9EOA - chains A and C of the 7 polymer chains in the assembly; structure by electron microscopy, 3.27 A resolution.

# Chain A
Molecule: Fanconi-associated nuclease 1
Organism: Homo sapiens
Notes: EC 3.1.21.-, 3.1.4.1
Reference sequence: Q9Y2M0 (FAN1_HUMAN); residues 372-1007 here = UniProt positions 372-1007
Amino-acid sequence (636 residues; each row starts with the number of its first residue):
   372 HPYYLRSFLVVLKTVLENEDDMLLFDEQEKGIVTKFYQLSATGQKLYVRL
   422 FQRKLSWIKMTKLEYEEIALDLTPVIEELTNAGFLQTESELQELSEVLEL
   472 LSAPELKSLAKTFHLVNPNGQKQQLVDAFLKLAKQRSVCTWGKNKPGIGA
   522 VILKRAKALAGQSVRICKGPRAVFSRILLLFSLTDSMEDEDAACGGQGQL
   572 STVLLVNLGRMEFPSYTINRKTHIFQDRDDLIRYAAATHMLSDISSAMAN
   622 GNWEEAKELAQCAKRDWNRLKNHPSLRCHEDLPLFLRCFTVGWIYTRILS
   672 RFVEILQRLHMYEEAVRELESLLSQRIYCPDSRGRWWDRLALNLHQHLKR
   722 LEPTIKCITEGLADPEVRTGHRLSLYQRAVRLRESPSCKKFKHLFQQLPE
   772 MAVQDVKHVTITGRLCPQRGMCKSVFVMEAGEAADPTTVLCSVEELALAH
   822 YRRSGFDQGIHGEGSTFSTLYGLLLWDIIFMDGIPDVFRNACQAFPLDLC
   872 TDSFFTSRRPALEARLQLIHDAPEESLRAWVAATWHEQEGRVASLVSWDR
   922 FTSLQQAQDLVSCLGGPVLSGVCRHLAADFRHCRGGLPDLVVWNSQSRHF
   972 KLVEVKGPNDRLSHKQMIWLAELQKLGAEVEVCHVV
Disordered / not traced: 512-516, 557-570, 786-810
Curated features (UniProtKB/Swiss-Prot):
  - binding site (Mn(2+)): Glu834, Asp960, Glu975, Val976
What the authors report for this chain:
  - conformationally variable residues (order/disorder transition): Arg507 to Gly518
  - mutagenesis - R507H: unchanged binding to DNA
  - mutagenesis - R507H (K_d_ = 2.3 +/- 1.2 uM): decreased binding to PCNA
  - mutagenesis - D960A: abolished catalytic activity

# Chain C
Molecule: pre-nick (28-nt DNA)
Sequence (28 nucleotides; row label = number of the first residue in the row; numbers below 1 keep their minus sign (DC-3 is residue -3)):
    -3 CGACGCTGGACACGAGTGGCTTTTTTTT
Disordered / not traced: 18-24

# How chain A and chain C interact
Pairs across the interface (14; chain A residue first):
  Tyr374(A) with DG15(C), sugar contact; DC16(C), hydrogen bond to the phosphate; DT17(C), sugar contact
  Arg420(A) with DG15(C), salt bridge to the phosphate; DC16(C), salt bridge to the phosphate
  Arg424(A) with DG14(C), salt bridge to the phosphate
  Lys425(A) with DT13(C), salt bridge to the phosphate; DG14(C), hydrogen bond to the phosphate
  Tyr436(A) with DG15(C), hydrogen bond to the phosphate
  Asn490(A) with DG4(C), phosphate contact
  Thr573(A) with DC16(C), hydrogen bond to the base
  Leu576(A) with DC16(C), base contact
  Val577(A) with DT17(C), base contact
  Arg581(A) with DT17(C), hydrogen bond to the base
Also at the interface, not in a pair above, chain A (14 interface residues in all): Tyr375, Glu438, Asn578, Asn621
Also at the interface, not in a pair above, chain C (7 interface residues in all): DG12

# Overview
14 residues of chain A and 7 residues of chain C are in contact; the contacts include 5 hydrogen bonds and 4
salt bridges. Polar contacts include Thr573(A)-DC16(C), Arg581(A)-DT17(C) and Tyr374(A)-DC16(C). Curated
annotation (UniProt) lists 4 Mn2+-binding residues on chain A. The paper reports that R507H of chain A reduces
binding to PCNA; conformational variability at Arg507(A).
Chain A is Fanconi-associated nuclease 1 (Homo sapiens) and chain C is pre-nick (28-nt DNA); the structure,
Cryo_EM structure of human FAN1 in complex with 5' flap DNA substrate and PCNA, was determined by electron
microscopy together with 8S5A, 9EO1 and 9GY0 from the same study.
